Entry 6YLY (electron microscopy, 3.80 A resolution); this record covers chains N and 1 of the 49 polymer chains in the assembly.

== Chain N ==
Molecule: 60S ribosomal protein L15-A
Source organism: Saccharomyces cerevisiae
UniProtKB: P05748 (RL15A_YEAST); residues 1-204 here = UniProt positions 1-204
Sequence (204 residues; each row starts with the number of its first residue):
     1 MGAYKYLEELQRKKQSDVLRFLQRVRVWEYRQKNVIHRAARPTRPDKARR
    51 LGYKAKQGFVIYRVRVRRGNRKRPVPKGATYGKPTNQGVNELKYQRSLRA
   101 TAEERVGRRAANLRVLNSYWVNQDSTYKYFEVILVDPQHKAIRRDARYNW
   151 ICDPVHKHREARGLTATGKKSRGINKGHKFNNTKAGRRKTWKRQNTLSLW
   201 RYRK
Unresolved in the structure: 1, 74-89

== Chain 1 ==
Molecule: 25S rRNA
Source organism: Saccharomyces cerevisiae
Sequence (3396 nucleotides; each row starts with the number of its first residue):
     1 GUUUGACCUCAAAUCAGGUAGGAGUACCCGCUGAACUUAAGCAUAUCAAU
    51 AAGCGGAGGAAAAGAAACCAACCGGGAUUGCCUUAGUAACGGCGAGUGAA
   101 GCGGCAAAAGCUCAAAUUUGAAAUCUGGUACCUUCGGUGCCCGAGUUGUA
   151 AUUUGGAGAGGGCAACUUUGGGGCCGUUCCUUGUCUAUGUUCCUUGGAAC
   201 AGGACGUCAUAGAGGGUGAGAAUCCCGUGUGGCGAGGAGUGCGGUUCUUU
   251 GUAAAGUGCCUUCGAAGAGUCGAGUUGUUUGGGAAUGCAGCUCUAAGUGG
   301 GUGGUAAAUUCCAUCUAAAGCUAAAUAUUGGCGAGAGACCGAUAGCGAAC
   351 AAGUACAGUGAUGGAAAGAUGAAAAGAACUUUGAAAAGAGAGUGAAAAAG
   401 UACGUGAAAUUGUUGAAAGGGAAGGGCAUUUGAUCAGACAUGGUGUUUUG
   451 UGCCCUCUGCUCCUUGUGGGUAGGGGAAUCUCGCAUUUCACUGGGCCAGC
   501 AUCAGUUUUGGUGGCAGGAUAAAUCCAUAGGAAUGUAGCUUGCCUCGGUA
   551 AGUAUUAUAGCCUGUGGGAAUACUGCCAGCUGGGACUGAGGACUGCGACG
   601 UAAGUCAAGGAUGCUGGCAUAAUGGUUAUAUGCCGCCCGUCUUGAAACAC
   651 GGACCAAGGAGUCUAACGUCUAUGCGAGUGUUUGGGUGUAAAACCCAUAC
   701 GCGUAAUGAAAGUGAACGUAGGUUGGGGCCUCGCAAGAGGUGCACAAUCG
   751 ACCGAUCCUGAUGUCUUCGGAUGGAUUUGAGUAAGAGCAUAGCUGUUGGG
   801 ACCCGAAAGAUGGUGAACUAUGCCUGAAUAGGGUGAAGCCAGAGGAAACU
   851 CUGGUGGAGGCUCGUAGCGGUUCUGACGUGCAAAUCGAUCGUCGAAUUUG
   901 GGUAUAGGGGCGAAAGACUAAUCGAACCAUCUAGUAGCUGGUUCCUGCCG
   951 AAGUUUCCCUCAGGAUAGCAGAAGCUCGUAUCAGUUUUAUGAGGUAAAGC
  1001 GAAUGAUUAGAGGUUCCGGGGUCGAAAUGACCUUGACCUAUUCUCAAACU
  1051 UUAAAUAUGUAAGAAGUCCUUGUUACUUAAUUGAACGUGGACAUUUGAAU
  1101 GAAGAGCUUUUAGUGGGCCAUUUUUGGUAAGCAGAACUGGCGAUGCGGGA
  1151 UGAACCGAACGUAGAGUUAAGGUGCCGGAAUACACGCUCAUCAGACACCA
  1201 CAAAAGGUGUUAGUUCAUCUAGACAGCCGGACGGUGGCCAUGGAAGUCGG
  1251 AAUCCGCUAAGGAGUGUGUAACAACUCACCGGCCGAAUGAACUAGCCCUG
  1301 AAAAUGGAUGGCGCUCAAGCGUGUUACCUAUACUCUACCGUCAGGGUUGA
  1351 UAUGAUGCCCUGACGAGUAGGCAGGCGUGGAGGUCAGUGACGAAGCCUAG
  1401 ACCGUAAGGUCGGGUCGAACGGCCUCUAGUGCAGAUCUUGGUGGUAGUAG
  1451 CAAAUAUUCAAAUGAGAACUUUGAAGACUGAAGUGGGGAAAGGUUCCACG
  1501 UCAACAGCAGUUGGACGUGGGUUAGUCGAUCCUAAGAGAUGGGGAAGCUC
  1551 CGUUUCAAAGGCCUGAUUUUAUGCAGGCCACCAUCGAAAGGGAAUCCGGU
  1601 UAAGAUUCCGGAACCUGGAUAUGGAUUCUUCACGGUAACGUAACUGAAUG
  1651 UGGAGACGUCGGCGCGAGCCCUGGGAGGAGUUAUCUUUUCUUCUUAACAG
  1701 CUUAUCACCCCGGAAUUGGUUUAUCCGGAGAUGGGGUCUUAUGGCUGGAA
  1751 GAGGCCAGCACCUUUGCUGGCUCCGGUGCGCUUGUGACGGCCCGUGAAAA
  1801 UCCACAGGAAGGAAUAGUUUUCAUGCCAGGUCGUACUGAUAACCGCAGCA
  1851 GGUCUCCAAGGUGAACAGCCUCUAGUUGAUAGAAUAAUGUAGAUAAGGGA
  1901 AGUCGGCAAAAUAGAUCCGUAACUUCGGGAUAAGGAUUGGCUCUAAGGGU
  1951 CGGGUAGUGAGGGCCUUGGUCAGACGCAGCGGGCGUGCUUGUGGACUGCU
  2001 UGGUGGGGCUUGCUCUGCUAGGCGGACUACUUGCGUGCCUUGUUGUAGAC
  2051 GGCCUUGGUAGGUCUCUUGUAGACCGUCGCUUGCUACAAUUAACGAUCAA
  2101 CUUAGAACUGGUACGGACAAGGGGAAUCUGACUGUCUAAUUAAAACAUAG
  2151 CAUUGCGAUGGUCAGAAAGUGAUGUUGACGCAAUGUGAUUUCUGCCCAGU
  2201 GCUCUGAAUGUCAAAGUGAAGAAAUUCAACCAAGCGCGGGUAAACGGCGG
  2251 GAGUAACUAUGACUCUCUUAAGGUAGCCAAAUGCCUCGUCAUCUAAUUAG
  2301 UGACGCGCAUGAAUGGAUUAACGAGAUUCCCACUGUCCCUAUCUACUAUC
  2351 UAGCGAAACCACAGCCAAGGGAACGGGCUUGGCAGAAUCAGCGGGGAAAG
  2401 AAGACCCUGUUGAGCUUGACUCUAGUUUGACAUUGUGAAGAGACAUAGAG
  2451 GGUGUAGAAUAAGUGGGAGCUUCGGCGCCAGUGAAAUACCACUACCUUUA
  2501 UAGUUUCUUUACUUAUUCAAUGAAGCGGAGCUGGAAUUCAUUUUCCACGU
  2551 UCUAGCAUUCAAGGUCCCAUUCGGGGCUGAUCCGGGUUGAAGACAUUGUC
  2601 AGGUGGGGAGUUUGGCUGGGGCGGCACAUCUGUUAAACGAUAACGCAGAU
  2651 GUCCUAAGGGGGGCUCAUGGAGAACAGAAAUCUCCAGUAGAACAAAAGGG
  2701 UAAAAGCCCCCUUGAUUUUGAUUUUCAGUGUGAAUACAAACCAUGAAAGU
  2751 GUGGCCUAUCGAUCCUUUAGUCCCUCGGAAUUUGAGGCUAGAGGUGCCAG
  2801 AAAAGUUACCACAGGGAUAACUGGCUUGUGGCAGUCAAGCGUUCAUAGCG
  2851 ACAUUGCUUUUUGAUUCUUCGAUGUCGGCUCUUCCUAUCAUACCGAAGCA
  2901 GAAUUCGGUAAGCGUUGGAUUGUUCACCCACUAAUAGGGAACGUGAGCUG
  2951 GGUUUAGACCGUCGUGAGACAGGUUAGUUUUACCCUACUGAUGAAUGUUA
  3001 CCGCAAUAGUAAUUGAACUUAGUACGAGAGGAACAGUUCAUUCGGAUAAU
  3051 UGGUUUUUGCGGCUGUCUGAUCAGGCAUUGCCGCGAAGCUACCAUCCGCU
  3101 GGAUUAUGGCUGAACGCCUCUAAGUCAGAAUCCAUGCUAGAACGCGGUGA
  3151 UUUCUUUGCUCCACACAAUAUAGAUGGAUACGAAUAAGGCGUCCUUGUGG
  3201 CGUCGCUGAACCAUAGCAGGCUAGCAACGGUGCACUUGGCGGAAAGGCCU
  3251 UGGGUGCUUGCUGGCGAAUUGCAAUGUCAUUUUGCGUGGGGAUAAAUCAU
  3301 UUGUAUACGACUUAGAUGUACAACGGGGUAUUGUAAGCAGUAGAGUAGCC
  3351 UUGUUGUUACGAUCUGCUGAGAUUAAGCCUUUGUUGUCUGAUUUGU
Unresolved in the structure: 1-2, 441-493, 643-647, 994-1053, 1070-1089, 1567-1573, 1954-2092, 2192-2312, 2371-2375, 2398-2421, 2446-2500, 2607-2767, 2791-2818, 2941-2980

== Interface between chain N and chain 1 ==
Contacting residue pairs (194; chain N residue first):
  Gly2(N) - U117(1)  phosphate contact
  Tyr4(N) - A115(1)  sugar contact
  Tyr4(N) - A116(1)  hydrogen bond to the phosphate
  Tyr4(N) - A265(1)  sugar contact
  Lys5(N) - A265(1)  hydrogen bond to the phosphate
  Lys5(N) - A266(1)  salt bridge to the phosphate
  Glu8(N) - G267(1)  sugar contact
  Glu8(N) - A268(1)  phosphate contact
  Arg12(N) - G267(1)  sugar contact
  Arg12(N) - A268(1)  salt bridge to the phosphate
  Arg12(N) - G297(1)  hydrogen bond to the base
  Lys14(N) - A268(1)  hydrogen bond to the sugar
  Lys14(N) - G269(1)  base contact
  Gln15(N) - U294(1)  hydrogen bond to the phosphate
  Gln15(N) - A295(1)  phosphate contact
  Arg24(N) - U2434(1)  sugar contact
  Arg24(N) - G2435(1)  hydrogen bond to the phosphate
  Trp28(N) - A2515(1)  phosphate contact
  Trp28(N) - U2516(1)  hydrogen bond to the phosphate
  Arg31(N) - A2515(1)  hydrogen bond to the phosphate
  Arg31(N) - U2516(1)  salt bridge to the phosphate
  Asn34(N) - G1543(1)  phosphate contact
  Val35(N) - G1543(1)  hydrogen bond to the phosphate
  Val35(N) - G1544(1)  phosphate contact
  Arg38(N) - C10(1)  phosphate contact
  Arg41(N) - U9(1)  salt bridge to the phosphate
  Arg41(N) - U147(1)  hydrogen bond to the sugar
  Arg44(N) - G269(1)  salt bridge to the phosphate
  Asp46(N) - A268(1)  phosphate contact
  Lys47(N) - G269(1)  salt bridge to the phosphate
  Lys47(N) - A319(1)  salt bridge to the phosphate
  Arg49(N) - A114(1)  hydrogen bond to the phosphate
  Arg49(N) - A115(1)  salt bridge to the phosphate
  Arg49(N) - G148(1)  hydrogen bond to the sugar
  Arg49(N) - U149(1)  salt bridge to the phosphate
  Arg50(N) - A114(1)  hydrogen bond to the base
  Arg50(N) - A115(1)  sugar contact
  Arg50(N) - G267(1)  hydrogen bond to the base
  Arg50(N) - A268(1)  salt bridge to the phosphate
  Arg50(N) - A319(1)  sugar contact
  Leu51(N) - A319(1)  hydrogen bond to the sugar
  Lys54(N) - C113(1)  hydrogen bond to the phosphate
  Lys54(N) - A114(1)  salt bridge to the phosphate
  Lys54(N) - U149(1)  phosphate contact
  Ala55(N) - U149(1)  hydrogen bond to the phosphate
  Lys56(N) - U149(1)  phosphate contact
  Lys56(N) - A150(1)  salt bridge to the phosphate
  Gln57(N) - U126(1)  base contact
  Gln57(N) - G143(1)  base contact
  Gln57(N) - A144(1)  sugar contact
  Arg65(N) - G1544(1)  salt bridge to the phosphate
  Arg67(N) - G1543(1)  phosphate contact
  Arg67(N) - G1544(1)  salt bridge to the phosphate
  Arg67(N) - A1545(1)  phosphate contact
  Arg68(N) - C291(1)  salt bridge to the phosphate
  Arg68(N) - U292(1)  salt bridge to the phosphate
  Arg68(N) - G2598(1)  sugar contact
  Gly69(N) - G2598(1)  phosphate contact
  Gly69(N) - U2599(1)  phosphate contact
  Asn70(N) - G290(1)  hydrogen bond to the sugar
  Asn70(N) - U2599(1)  hydrogen bond to the phosphate
  Arg71(N) - A1545(1)  hydrogen bond to the phosphate
  Arg71(N) - A1546(1)  salt bridge to the phosphate
  Arg71(N) - G1547(1)  base contact
  Lys72(N) - A2166(1)  sugar contact
  Asn90(N) - U2599(1)  phosphate contact
  Glu91(N) - G277(1)  hydrogen bond to the sugar
  Leu92(N) - G33(1)  phosphate contact
  Lys93(N) - U276(1)  base contact
  Lys93(N) - G277(1)  sugar contact
  Lys93(N) - A289(1)  hydrogen bond to the sugar
  Lys93(N) - U2599(1)  phosphate contact
  Lys93(N) - C2600(1)  salt bridge to the phosphate
  Tyr94(N) - A289(1)  hydrogen bond to the sugar
  Tyr94(N) - A1546(1)  sugar contact
  Gln95(N) - C31(1)  phosphate contact
  Gln95(N) - U32(1)  hydrogen bond to the phosphate
  Gln95(N) - C288(1)  hydrogen bond to the sugar
  Gln95(N) - A289(1)  sugar contact
  Arg96(N) - G30(1)  hydrogen bond to the sugar
  Arg96(N) - C31(1)  sugar contact
  Ser97(N) - A289(1)  phosphate contact
  Leu98(N) - G290(1)  phosphate contact
  Arg99(N) - A319(1)  salt bridge to the phosphate
  Arg105(N) - A1545(1)  salt bridge to the phosphate
  Arg105(N) - G1547(1)  salt bridge to the phosphate
  Arg108(N) - A1545(1)  base contact
  Arg108(N) - G1547(1)  salt bridge to the phosphate
  Ala111(N) - A20(1)  sugar contact
  Asn112(N) - G18(1)  base contact
  Asn112(N) - U19(1)  sugar contact
  Asn112(N) - A20(1)  sugar contact
  Asn117(N) - A319(1)  hydrogen bond to the phosphate
  Trp120(N) - G269(1)  base contact
  Trp120(N) - U270(1)  phosphate contact
  Gln123(N) - G269(1)  hydrogen bond to the base
  Asp124(N) - U2433(1)  sugar contact
  Ser125(N) - A2432(1)  base contact
  Ser125(N) - U2433(1)  hydrogen bond to the sugar
  Ser125(N) - U2597(1)  base contact
  Ser125(N) - G2598(1)  sugar contact
  Thr126(N) - U2597(1)  hydrogen bond to the sugar
  Tyr127(N) - G1544(1)  hydrogen bond to the phosphate
  Lys128(N) - C291(1)  salt bridge to the phosphate
  Gln138(N) - G18(1)  sugar contact
  Gln138(N) - U19(1)  hydrogen bond to the sugar
  His139(N) - U126(1)  hydrogen bond to the sugar
  Lys140(N) - U126(1)  phosphate contact
  Lys140(N) - G127(1)  phosphate contact
  Ala141(N) - C125(1)  sugar contact
  Arg147(N) - C113(1)  salt bridge to the phosphate
  Arg147(N) - A151(1)  salt bridge to the phosphate
  Trp150(N) - G320(1)  sugar contact
  Trp150(N) - C321(1)  sugar contact
  Pro154(N) - A57(1)  sugar contact
  Val155(N) - A57(1)  sugar contact
  His156(N) - C321(1)  phosphate contact
  His156(N) - U322(1)  salt bridge to the phosphate
  Lys157(N) - G56(1)  hydrogen bond to the sugar
  Lys157(N) - A57(1)  phosphate contact
  Lys157(N) - G58(1)  salt bridge to the phosphate
  His158(N) - G56(1)  sugar contact
  His158(N) - A57(1)  salt bridge to the phosphate
  Arg159(N) - G320(1)  hydrogen bond to the phosphate
  Arg159(N) - C321(1)  salt bridge to the phosphate
  Ala161(N) - C29(1)  base contact
  Ala161(N) - G55(1)  hydrogen bond to the base
  Arg162(N) - C29(1)  hydrogen bond to the sugar
  Arg162(N) - A57(1)  sugar contact
  Arg162(N) - A62(1)  salt bridge to the phosphate
  Leu164(N) - A62(1)  phosphate contact
  Leu164(N) - A63(1)  phosphate contact
  Thr165(N) - G320(1)  phosphate contact
  Ala166(N) - G320(1)  hydrogen bond to the phosphate
  Lys169(N) - G64(1)  salt bridge to the phosphate
  Lys170(N) - C288(1)  sugar contact
  Lys170(N) - A289(1)  phosphate contact
  Ser171(N) - C288(1)  sugar contact
  Ser171(N) - A289(1)  phosphate contact
  Arg172(N) - C29(1)  hydrogen bond to the phosphate
  Arg172(N) - G30(1)  salt bridge to the phosphate
  Arg172(N) - A62(1)  hydrogen bond to the sugar
  Arg172(N) - A63(1)  salt bridge to the phosphate
  Ile174(N) - A63(1)  phosphate contact
  Ile174(N) - G64(1)  phosphate contact
  Lys176(N) - G64(1)  phosphate contact
  Lys176(N) - A66(1)  hydrogen bond to the base
  Lys176(N) - C68(1)  sugar contact
  Lys176(N) - A77(1)  hydrogen bond to the sugar
  Lys176(N) - U78(1)  sugar contact
  Gly177(N) - C68(1)  phosphate contact
  Gly177(N) - C69(1)  phosphate contact
  His178(N) - C69(1)  salt bridge to the phosphate
  His178(N) - G282(1)  base contact
  His178(N) - G304(1)  stacking on the base
  Lys179(N) - U286(1)  sugar contact
  Lys179(N) - U302(1)  hydrogen bond to the phosphate
  Lys179(N) - G303(1)  salt bridge to the phosphate
  Phe180(N) - G287(1)  phosphate contact
  Asn181(N) - A99(1)  sugar contact
  Asn181(N) - A100(1)  hydrogen bond to the sugar
  Asn181(N) - G281(1)  hydrogen bond to the base
  Lys184(N) - A63(1)  hydrogen bond to the sugar
  Lys184(N) - G64(1)  sugar contact
  Lys184(N) - U79(1)  phosphate contact
  Ala185(N) - U79(1)  phosphate contact
  Gly186(N) - G30(1)  phosphate contact
  Arg187(N) - G30(1)  phosphate contact
  Arg187(N) - A49(1)  hydrogen bond to the base
  Arg187(N) - U50(1)  salt bridge to the phosphate
  Arg188(N) - G30(1)  salt bridge to the phosphate
  Arg188(N) - C31(1)  salt bridge to the phosphate
  Lys189(N) - C29(1)  phosphate contact
  Lys189(N) - A61(1)  hydrogen bond to the base
  Trp191(N) - A49(1)  hydrogen bond to the phosphate
  Lys192(N) - C28(1)  phosphate contact
  Arg193(N) - G80(1)  salt bridge to the phosphate
  Arg193(N) - C81(1)  phosphate contact
  Arg193(N) - A100(1)  salt bridge to the phosphate
  Gln194(N) - A99(1)  phosphate contact
  Asn195(N) - A49(1)  phosphate contact
  Asn195(N) - G98(1)  phosphate contact
  Ser198(N) - C82(1)  phosphate contact
  Trp200(N) - C81(1)  sugar contact
  Trp200(N) - C82(1)  hydrogen bond to the phosphate
  Trp200(N) - U683(1)  sugar contact
  Arg201(N) - A692(1)  salt bridge to the phosphate
  Tyr202(N) - U682(1)  base contact
  Tyr202(N) - U683(1)  phosphate contact
  Tyr202(N) - A693(1)  phosphate contact
  Arg203(N) - U664(1)  hydrogen bond to the phosphate
  Arg203(N) - A665(1)  salt bridge to the phosphate
  Lys204(N) - C82(1)  phosphate contact
  Lys204(N) - U683(1)  salt bridge to the phosphate
Other interface residues (no listed pair), chain N (107 interface residues in all): Glu9, Arg20, Gln32, Ala40, Pro45, Arg144, Asp145, Asn182, Leu199
Other interface residues (no listed pair), chain 1 (118 interface residues in all): C8, A48, A60, A65, A70, U83, U112, G136, G137, U146, U152, C271, U278, U326, A327, A666, A691, G1542, C1548, A2168, G2169

== Overview ==
The interface between chain N and chain 1 involves 107 residues on one side and 118 on the other, with 51
hydrogen bonds, 43 salt bridges and 1 aromatic stacking contact. Polar pairs include Arg12(N)-G297(1),
Arg50(N)-A114(1) and Arg50(N)-G267(1).
Chain N is 60S ribosomal protein L15-A and chain 1 is 25S rRNA, both from Saccharomyces cerevisiae; the
structure, pre-60S State NE2 (TAP-Flag-Nop53), was determined by electron microscopy together with 6YLE, 6YLF
and 6YLX from the same study.
